PDB entry 6C0W | electron microscopy, 4.00 A resolution | chains A and I of the 11 polymer chains in the assembly

[Chain A]
Protein: Histone H3-like centromeric protein A
Source organism: Homo sapiens
UniProt: P49450 (CENPA_HUMAN); residue numbers follow UniProt; this construct covers 1-140
Chain sequence (140 residues; each row starts with the number of its first residue):
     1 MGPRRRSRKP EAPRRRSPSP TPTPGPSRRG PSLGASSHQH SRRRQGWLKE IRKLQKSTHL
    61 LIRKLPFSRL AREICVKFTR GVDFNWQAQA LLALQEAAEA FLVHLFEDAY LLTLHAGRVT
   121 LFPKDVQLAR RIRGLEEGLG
Disordered / not traced: 1-45, 135-140
Curated features (UniProtKB/Swiss-Prot):
  - region: Gln39 to Leu54 (Important for flexibility of DNA ends that protrude from nucleosomes)
  - modified residue: Gly2 (N,N,N-trimethylglycine), Ser7 (Phosphoserine), Ser17 (Phosphoserine), Ser19 (Phosphoserine), Ser27 (Phosphoserine), Ser68 (Phosphoserine)
  - mutagenesis: Ser7 (S7A: Induces a delay at the terminal stage of cytokinesis and chromosome misalignment during mitosis due to a defect in kinetochore attachment to microtubules), Ser17 (S17A: Impaired mitotic chromosome congression and chromosome segregation; when associated with A-19), Ser19 (S19A: Impaired mitotic chromosome congression and chromosome segregation; when associated with A-17), Ser68 (S68A: No effect on interaction with HJURP. Impairs localization at centromeres; S68E/Q: Impairs interaction with HJURP, association with chromatin and localization at centromeres), Arg80 to Gly81 (Impairs retention at centromeres, but not targeting to centromeres), His104 (H104G: Reduces location at centromeres. Abolishes location at centromeres; when associated with C-112), Leu112 (L112C: No effect on location at centromeres. Abolishes location at centromeres; when associated with G-104)
From the paper describing this entry:
  - mutagenesis - R80A/G81A: decreased binding to CENP-N

[Chain I]
Molecule: 147 mer DNA
Sequence (147 nucleotides; row label = number of the first residue in the row; numbers below 1 keep their minus sign (DA-73 is residue -73)):
   -73 ATCTGAGAAT CCGGTGCCGA GGCCGCTCAA TTGGTCGTAG ACAGCTCTAG CACCGCTTAA
   -13 ACGCACGTAC GCGCTGTCCC CCGCGTTTTA ACCGCCAAGG GGATTACTCC CTAGTCTCCA
    47 GGCACGTGTC AGATATATAC ATCCGAT
Disordered / not traced: -73 to -70, 70-73

[Interface between chain A and chain I]
Residue-residue contacts - 13 pairs, chain A then chain I:
  Arg63(A) - DA-14(I)  sugar contact
  Arg72(A) - DC-23(I)  salt bridge to the phosphate
  Asn85(A) - DC-23(I)  sugar contact
  Trp86(A) - DG-24(I)  phosphate contact
  Trp86(A) - DC-23(I)  hydrogen bond to the phosphate
  Gln87(A) - DG-24(I)  phosphate contact
  Ala88(A) - DG-24(I)  hydrogen bond to the phosphate
  Arg118(A) - DG-3(I)  phosphate contact
  Val119(A) - DG-3(I)  hydrogen bond to the phosphate
  Thr120(A) - DC-4(I)  hydrogen bond to the phosphate
  Thr120(A) - DG-3(I)  hydrogen bond to the phosphate
  Phe122(A) - DG-3(I)  phosphate contact
  Phe122(A) - DC-2(I)  phosphate contact

[In short]
10 residues of chain A and 6 residues of chain I are in contact; the contacts include 5 hydrogen bonds and 1
salt bridge. Among the polar pairs are Trp86(A)-DC-23(I), Ala88(A)-DG-24(I) and Val119(A)-DG-3(I). From
UniProt: 8 mutagenesis sites on chain A. From the paper: R80A/G81A of chain A reduce binding to CENP-N.
Here chain A is Histone H3-like centromeric protein A (Homo sapiens) and chain I is 147 mer DNA. Entry 6C0W
(Cryo-EM structure of human kinetochore protein CENP-N with the centromeric nucleosome containing CENP-A) was
determined by electron microscopy (same publication as 6EQT).
